1IR2 - chains C and G of the 16 polymer chains in the assembly; structure by X-ray diffraction, 1.84 A resolution.

[Chain C (and G)]
Molecule: Large subunit of Rubisco
Source organism: Chlamydomonas reinhardtii
Notes: EC 4.1.1.39; chain G of this document is another copy of the same molecule, construct and numbering; everything in this record applies to it too
UniProtKB: P00877 (RBL_CHLRE); residue numbers follow UniProt; this construct covers 1-475
Sequence (475 residues; numbered 1 to 475; the number before each row is that of its first residue):
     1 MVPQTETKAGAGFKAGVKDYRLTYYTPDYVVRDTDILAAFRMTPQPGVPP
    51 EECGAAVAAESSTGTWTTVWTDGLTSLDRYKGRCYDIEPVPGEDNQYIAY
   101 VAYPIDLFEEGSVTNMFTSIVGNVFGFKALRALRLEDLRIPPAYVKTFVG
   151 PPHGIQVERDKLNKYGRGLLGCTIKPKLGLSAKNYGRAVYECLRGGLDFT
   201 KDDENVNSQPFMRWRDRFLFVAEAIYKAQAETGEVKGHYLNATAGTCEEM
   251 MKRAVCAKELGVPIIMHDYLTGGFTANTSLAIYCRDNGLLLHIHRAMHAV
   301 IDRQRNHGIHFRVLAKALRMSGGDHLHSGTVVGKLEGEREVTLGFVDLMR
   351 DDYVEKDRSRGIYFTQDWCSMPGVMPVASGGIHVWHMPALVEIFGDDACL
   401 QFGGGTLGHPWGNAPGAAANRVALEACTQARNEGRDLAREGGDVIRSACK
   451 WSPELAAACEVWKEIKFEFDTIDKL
Disordered / not traced: 1-9
Differences from the reference sequence: modified residue (104, 151, 201, 256, 369)
Modified residues: Pro104, Pro151 (4-hydroxyproline; HYP); Lys201 (lysine nz-carboxylic acid; KCX); Cys256, Cys369 (s-methylcysteine; SMC)
Ion coordination: Mg2+: Lys201, Asp203, Glu204 (together with 2-carboxyarabinitol-1,5-diphosphate)
Ligand contacts:
  - 2-carboxyarabinitol-1,5-diphosphate (CAP), molecule 1: Glu60, Thr65, Trp66, Asn123
  - 2-carboxyarabinitol-1,5-diphosphate (CAP), molecule 2: Thr173, Lys175, Lys177, Lys201, Asp203, Glu204, His294, Arg295, His298, His327, Gly329, Lys334, Leu335, Ser379, Gly380, Gly381, Gln401, Phe402, Gly403, Gly404

[Chain C / chain G interface]
Pairs across the interface - 262 pairs, chain C then chain G:
  Phe13(C) - His409(G)
  Phe13(C) - Pro410(G)  hydrophobic
  Ala15(C) - Gly408(G)
  Ala15(C) - Pro410(G)  hydrophobic
  Gly16(C) - Val461(G)
  Val17(C) - Ile465(G)  hydrophobic
  Gln45(C) - Phe469(G)
  Gln45(C) - Asp470(G)  hydrogen bond (side chain-backbone)
  Val48(C) - Phe469(G)  hydrophobic
  Ala59(C) - Lys177(G)
  Glu60(C) - Lys177(G)
  Glu60(C) - Lys334(G)  salt bridge
  Ser62(C) - Lys177(G)
  Ser62(C) - Leu178(G)
  Ser62(C) - Asn205(G)
  Thr63(C) - Pro176(G)
  Thr63(C) - Lys177(G)  hydrogen bond (backbone-backbone)
  Thr63(C) - Leu178(G)
  Gly64(C) - Lys177(G)
  Thr65(C) - Lys175(G)
  Thr65(C) - Lys334(G)  hydrogen bond
  Trp66(C) - Gly381(G)
  Trp66(C) - Ile382(G)
  Trp66(C) - His383(G)
  Trp66(C) - Gly404(G)
  Trp66(C) - Gly405(G)
  Trp66(C) - Trp462(G)
  Trp66(C) - Ile465(G)  hydrophobic
  Thr67(C) - Gly404(G)
  Thr67(C) - Trp462(G)  hydrogen bond
  Thr68(C) - Gly408(G)
  Val69(C) - Leu407(G)
  Trp70(C) - Leu407(G)  hydrogen bond (backbone-backbone)
  Trp70(C) - Gly412(G)
  Trp70(C) - Asn413(G)  hydrogen bond
  Thr71(C) - Lys175(G)  hydrogen bond (side chain-backbone)
  Thr71(C) - Pro176(G)
  Thr71(C) - Leu180(G)
  Thr71(C) - Leu407(G)
  Asp72(C) - Pro176(G)
  Leu74(C) - Asn184(G)
  Thr75(C) - Gly179(G)  hydrogen bond (side chain-backbone)
  Tyr80(C) - Gly179(G)
  Tyr80(C) - Phe211(G)
  Asp106(C) - Gln209(G)
  Asp106(C) - Pro210(G)
  Asp106(C) - Phe211(G)
  Leu107(C) - Leu178(G)  hydrophobic
  Leu107(C) - Gln209(G)  hydrogen bond (backbone-side chain)
  Phe108(C) - Gln209(G)
  Phe108(C) - Pro210(G)
  Glu109(C) - Asn207(G)
  Glu109(C) - Ser208(G)  hydrogen bond (side chain-backbone)
  Glu109(C) - Gln209(G)
  Glu109(C) - Arg253(G)  salt bridge
  Glu110(C) - Pro210(G)
  Glu110(C) - Arg213(G)  salt bridge
  Ser112(C) - Ala244(G)
  Ser112(C) - Gly245(G)  hydrogen bond (side chain-backbone)
  Thr114(C) - Thr243(G)
  Thr114(C) - Ala244(G)
  Thr114(C) - Thr271(G)  hydrogen bond (side chain-backbone)
  Thr114(C) - Gly272(G)
  Asn115(C) - Asn205(G)  hydrogen bond (side chain-backbone)
  Asn115(C) - Asn207(G)  hydrogen bond
  Asn115(C) - Gln209(G)
  Phe117(C) - Met297(G)  hydrophobic
  Thr118(C) - Glu204(G)
  Thr118(C) - Asn205(G)
  Thr118(C) - Asp268(G)
  Thr118(C) - Thr271(G)  hydrogen bond
  Ser119(C) - Asn205(G)  hydrogen bond
  Val121(C) - Met297(G)
  Val121(C) - Val300(G)
  Gly122(C) - Ala296(G)
  Gly122(C) - Met297(G)  hydrogen bond (backbone-backbone)
  Asn123(C) - Lys177(G)
  Asn123(C) - Glu204(G)  hydrogen bond
  Asn123(C) - His294(G)
  Asn123(C) - Leu335(G)
  Phe125(C) - Ala299(G)
  Phe125(C) - Val300(G)  hydrophobic
  Phe125(C) - Arg303(G)  hydrogen bond (backbone-side chain)
  Gly126(C) - Ala299(G)
  Gly126(C) - Arg303(G)
  Gly126(C) - Leu335(G)
  Gly126(C) - Glu336(G)  hydrogen bond (backbone-backbone)
  Phe127(C) - Arg303(G)  hydrogen bond (backbone-side chain)
  Phe127(C) - Lys334(G)
  Phe127(C) - Leu335(G)  hydrophobic
  Lys128(C) - Val331(G)  hydrogen bond (side chain-backbone)
  Lys128(C) - Val332(G)
  Lys128(C) - Gly333(G)  hydrogen bond (side chain-backbone)
  Lys128(C) - Lys334(G)  hydrogen bond (backbone-backbone)
  Lys128(C) - Leu335(G)
  Lys128(C) - Glu336(G)
  Lys128(C) - Phe467(G)  hydrogen bond (side chain-backbone)
  Lys128(C) - Phe469(G)
  Leu130(C) - Arg303(G)  hydrogen bond (backbone-side chain)
  Arg131(C) - Gln304(G)  hydrogen bond (backbone-side chain)
  Arg131(C) - Asp470(G)  salt bridge
  Arg131(C) - Ile472(G)
  Ala132(C) - Gln304(G)
  Lys175(C) - Val69(G)
  Lys175(C) - Thr71(G)  hydrogen bond (backbone-side chain)
  Pro176(C) - Thr63(G)
  Pro176(C) - Thr71(G)
  Pro176(C) - Asp72(G)
  Lys177(C) - Ala59(G)
  Lys177(C) - Glu60(G)
  Lys177(C) - Ser62(G)
  Lys177(C) - Thr63(G)  hydrogen bond (backbone-backbone)
  Lys177(C) - Gly64(G)
  Lys177(C) - Asn123(G)
  Leu178(C) - Ser62(G)
  Leu178(C) - Thr63(G)
  Leu178(C) - Leu107(G)
  Gly179(C) - Thr75(G)  hydrogen bond (backbone-side chain)
  Gly179(C) - Tyr80(G)
  Leu180(C) - Thr71(G)
  Asn184(C) - Leu74(G)
  Glu204(C) - Thr118(G)
  Glu204(C) - Asn123(G)  hydrogen bond
  Asn205(C) - Ser62(G)
  Asn205(C) - Asn115(G)  hydrogen bond (backbone-side chain)
  Asn205(C) - Thr118(G)
  Asn205(C) - Ser119(G)  hydrogen bond
  Asn207(C) - Glu109(G)
  Asn207(C) - Asn115(G)  hydrogen bond
  Ser208(C) - Glu109(G)  hydrogen bond (backbone-side chain)
  Gln209(C) - Asp106(G)
  Gln209(C) - Leu107(G)  hydrogen bond (side chain-backbone)
  Gln209(C) - Phe108(G)
  Gln209(C) - Glu109(G)
  Gln209(C) - Asn115(G)
  Pro210(C) - Asp106(G)
  Pro210(C) - Phe108(G)
  Pro210(C) - Glu110(G)
  Phe211(C) - Tyr80(G)
  Phe211(C) - Asp106(G)
  Arg213(C) - Glu110(G)  salt bridge
  Thr243(C) - Thr114(G)
  Ala244(C) - Ser112(G)
  Ala244(C) - Thr114(G)
  Ala244(C) - Thr275(G)  hydrogen bond (backbone-side chain)
  Gly245(C) - Ser112(G)  hydrogen bond (backbone-side chain)
  Gly245(C) - Phe274(G)
  Gly245(C) - Thr275(G)
  Gly245(C) - Thr278(G)  hydrogen bond (backbone-side chain)
  Thr246(C) - Thr275(G)
  Thr246(C) - Thr278(G)
  Thr246(C) - Ser279(G)
  Thr246(C) - Ile282(G)
  Cys247(C) - Cys247(G)  disulfide
  Cys247(C) - Thr275(G)
  Cys247(C) - Ala276(G)  hydrophobic
  Cys247(C) - Ser279(G)  hydrogen bond (backbone-side chain)
  Glu248(C) - Ser279(G)  hydrogen bond
  Met251(C) - Glu248(G)
  Arg253(C) - Glu109(G)  salt bridge
  Asp268(C) - Thr118(G)
  Thr271(C) - Thr114(G)  hydrogen bond (backbone-side chain)
  Thr271(C) - Thr118(G)  hydrogen bond
  Thr271(C) - Phe274(G)
  Gly272(C) - Thr114(G)
  Gly272(C) - Gly273(G)
  Gly272(C) - Phe274(G)
  Gly272(C) - Thr275(G)  hydrogen bond (backbone-backbone)
  Gly273(C) - Gly272(G)
  Gly273(C) - Gly273(G)
  Phe274(C) - Gly245(G)
  Phe274(C) - Thr271(G)
  Phe274(C) - Gly272(G)
  Thr275(C) - Ala244(G)  hydrogen bond (side chain-backbone)
  Thr275(C) - Gly245(G)
  Thr275(C) - Thr246(G)
  Thr275(C) - Cys247(G)
  Thr275(C) - Gly272(G)  hydrogen bond (backbone-backbone)
  Thr275(C) - Ala276(G)
  Ala276(C) - Cys247(G)  hydrophobic
  Ala276(C) - Thr275(G)
  Thr278(C) - Gly245(G)  hydrogen bond (side chain-backbone)
  Thr278(C) - Thr246(G)
  Ser279(C) - Thr246(G)
  Ser279(C) - Cys247(G)  hydrogen bond (side chain-backbone)
  Ser279(C) - Glu248(G)  hydrogen bond
  Ile282(C) - Thr246(G)
  His294(C) - Asn123(G)
  Ala296(C) - Gly122(G)
  Met297(C) - Phe117(G)  hydrophobic
  Met297(C) - Val121(G)
  Met297(C) - Gly122(G)  hydrogen bond (backbone-backbone)
  Met297(C) - Ile309(G)  hydrophobic
  Ala299(C) - Phe125(G)
  Ala299(C) - Gly126(G)
  Ala299(C) - His307(G)  hydrogen bond (backbone-side chain)
  Val300(C) - Val121(G)
  Val300(C) - Phe125(G)  hydrophobic
  Val300(C) - Ile301(G)  hydrophobic
  Val300(C) - His307(G)
  Val300(C) - Gly308(G)
  Val300(C) - Ile309(G)  hydrophobic
  Ile301(C) - Val300(G)  hydrophobic
  Ile301(C) - Ile301(G)  hydrophobic
  Arg303(C) - Phe125(G)  hydrogen bond (side chain-backbone)
  Arg303(C) - Gly126(G)
  Arg303(C) - Phe127(G)  hydrogen bond (side chain-backbone)
  Arg303(C) - Lys128(G)
  Arg303(C) - Leu130(G)  hydrogen bond (side chain-backbone)
  Arg303(C) - His307(G)
  Gln304(C) - Arg131(G)  hydrogen bond (side chain-backbone)
  Gln304(C) - Ala132(G)
  Gln304(C) - His307(G)  hydrogen bond
  His307(C) - Ala299(G)  hydrogen bond (side chain-backbone)
  His307(C) - Val300(G)
  His307(C) - Arg303(G)
  His307(C) - Gln304(G)  hydrogen bond
  Gly308(C) - Val300(G)
  Ile309(C) - Met297(G)  hydrophobic
  Ile309(C) - Val300(G)  hydrophobic
  Val331(C) - Lys128(G)  hydrogen bond (backbone-side chain)
  Val332(C) - Lys128(G)
  Gly333(C) - Lys128(G)  hydrogen bond (backbone-side chain)
  Lys334(C) - Glu60(G)  salt bridge
  Lys334(C) - Thr65(G)  hydrogen bond
  Lys334(C) - Phe127(G)
  Lys334(C) - Lys128(G)  hydrogen bond (backbone-backbone)
  Leu335(C) - Asn123(G)
  Leu335(C) - Gly126(G)
  Leu335(C) - Phe127(G)  hydrophobic
  Leu335(C) - Lys128(G)
  Glu336(C) - Gly126(G)  hydrogen bond (backbone-backbone)
  Glu336(C) - Lys128(G)
  Gly381(C) - Trp66(G)
  Ile382(C) - Trp66(G)
  His383(C) - Trp66(G)
  Gly404(C) - Thr65(G)
  Gly404(C) - Trp66(G)
  Gly404(C) - Thr67(G)
  Gly405(C) - Trp66(G)
  Leu407(C) - Val69(G)
  Leu407(C) - Trp70(G)  hydrogen bond (backbone-backbone)
  Leu407(C) - Thr71(G)
  Gly408(C) - Phe13(G)
  Gly408(C) - Ala15(G)
  Gly408(C) - Thr68(G)
  His409(C) - Phe13(G)
  Pro410(C) - Phe13(G)
  Pro410(C) - Ala15(G)  hydrophobic
  Asn413(C) - Trp70(G)  hydrogen bond
  Val461(C) - Gly16(G)
  Trp462(C) - Trp66(G)
  Trp462(C) - Thr67(G)  hydrogen bond
  Ile465(C) - Val17(G)  hydrophobic
  Ile465(C) - Trp66(G)  hydrophobic
  Phe467(C) - Lys128(G)  hydrogen bond (backbone-side chain)
  Phe469(C) - Gln45(G)
  Phe469(C) - Val48(G)  hydrophobic
  Phe469(C) - Lys128(G)
  Asp470(C) - Gln45(G)  hydrogen bond (backbone-side chain)
  Asp470(C) - Arg131(G)  salt bridge
  Ile472(C) - Arg131(G)
Other interface residues (no listed pair), chain C (115 interface residues in all): Ser61, Gly111, Ala129, Asn306, Gly412
Other interface residues (no listed pair), chain G (116 interface residues in all): Ser61, Leu77, Gly111, Ala129, Met251, Asn306
Disulfides between the chains: Cys247(C)-Cys247(G)

[Summary]
The interface between chain C and chain G involves 115 residues on one side and 116 on the other, with 1
disulfide bond, 68 hydrogen bonds and 8 salt bridges. Among the polar pairs are Glu60(C)-Lys334(G),
Glu109(C)-Arg253(G) and Glu110(C)-Arg213(G). Chain C binds 2-carboxyarabinitol-1,5-diphosphate.
Chain C and chain G are both Large subunit of Rubisco (Chlamydomonas reinhardtii); the structure, Crystal
Structure of Activated Ribulose-1,5-bisphosphate Carboxylase/oxygenase (Rubisco) from Green alga,
Chlamydomonas reinhardtii Complexed with 2-Carboxyarabinitol-1,5-bisphosphate (2-CABP), was determined by
X-ray diffraction together with 1IR1 from the same study.
